Entry 7FLK (X-ray diffraction, 1.62 A resolution); this record covers chains A and B.

[Chain A]
Molecule: Pre-mRNA-splicing factor 8
From: Saccharomyces cerevisiae S288C
UniProtKB: P33334 (PRP8_YEAST); residues 1836-2090 here = UniProt positions 1836-2090
Chain sequence (258 residues; numbered 1833 to 2090; the number before each row is that of its first residue):
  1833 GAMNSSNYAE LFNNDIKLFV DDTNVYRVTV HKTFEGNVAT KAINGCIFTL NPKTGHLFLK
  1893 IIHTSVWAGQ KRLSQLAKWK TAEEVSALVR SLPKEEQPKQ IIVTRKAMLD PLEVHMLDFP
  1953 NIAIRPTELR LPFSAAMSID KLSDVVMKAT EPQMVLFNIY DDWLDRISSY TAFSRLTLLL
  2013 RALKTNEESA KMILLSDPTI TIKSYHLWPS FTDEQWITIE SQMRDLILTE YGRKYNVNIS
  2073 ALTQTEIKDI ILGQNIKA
Unresolved in the structure: 2070-2090
Construct notes: expression tag (1833-1835)
Residues lining bound ligands:
  - VKX ((5R,8aS)-8a-phenylhexahydropyrrolo[1,2-a]pyrimidin-6(2H)-one), molecule 1: Tyr1840, Tyr2002, Ser2006, Thr2009, Leu2010, Arg2056
  - VKX, molecule 2: His1888, Leu1889, Phe1890, Leu1988, Phe1989, Asn1990
UniProt features mapped onto this chain:
  - mutagenesis: Asp1853 (D1853A: Alters protein folding. Severely impaired growth. Strongly reduced growth at 35 degrees Celsius; when associated with A-1854; D1853N: Reduced growth at 30 degrees Celsius ...), Asp1854 (D1854A: Reduced growth at 30 degrees Celsius. Strongly reduced growth at 16 degrees Celsius. Strongly reduced growth at 35 degrees Celsius; when associated with A-1853 ...), Thr1855 (T1855A: Reduced growth at 30 degrees Celsius. Strongly reduced growth at 16 degrees Celsius), Thr1936 (T1936A: Reduced growth at 30 degrees Celsius. Strongly reduced growth at 16 degrees Celsius), Arg1937 (R1937K: Severely impaired growth. Reduced growth at 30 degrees Celsius. Strongly reduced growth at 16 degrees Celsius)

[Chain B]
Molecule: A1 cistron-splicing factor AAR2
From: Saccharomyces cerevisiae S288C
UniProtKB: P32357 (AAR2_YEAST); aligned to UniProt positions 1-317 over residues 1-317
Chain sequence (308 residues; each row starts with the number of its first residue; note: 13 numbers in that range are skipped by the numbering (no residue carries them; nothing is unmodelled there); numbers below 1 keep their minus sign (Gly-3 is residue -3)):
    -3 GAMAMNTVPF TSAPIEVTIG IDQYSFNVKE NQPFHGIKDI PIGHVHVIHF QHADNSSMRY
    57 GYWFDCRMGN FYIQYDPKDG LYKMMEERDG AKFENIVHNF KERQMMVSYP KIDEDDTWYN
   117 LTEFVQMDKI RKIVRKDENQ FSYVDSSMTT VQENEL
   166 SSSSSDPAHS LNYTVINFKS REAIRPGHEM EDFLDKSYYL NTVMLQGIFK NSSNYFGELQ
   226 FAFLNAMFFG NYGSSLQWHA MIELICSSAT VPKHMLDKLD EILYYQIKTL PEQYSDILLN
   286 ERVWNICLYS SFQKNSLHNT EKIMENKYPE LL
Unresolved in the structure: -3 to 0, 166-169
Construct notes: expression tag (-3 to 0); conflict Ser166 (Leu153 in P32357), Ser167 (Lys154 in P32357), Ser170 (Asp in P32357)
UniProt features mapped onto this chain:
  - region: Leu261 to Ile282 (Leucine-zipper)
  - modified residue: Ser253 (Phosphoserine), Thr274 (Phosphothreonine)

[How chain A and chain B interact]
Residue-residue contacts (19):
  Gln1907(A) - Met195(B)
  Gln1907(A) - Leu199(B)
  Leu1908(A) - Met195(B)  hydrophobic
  Trp1911(A) - Glu194(B)
  Trp1911(A) - Met195(B)
  Trp1911(A) - Phe198(B)  hydrophobic
  Asp1942(A) - Lys184(B)  salt bridge
  Asp1942(A) - Phe198(B)
  Glu1945(A) - Lys184(B)  salt bridge
  Val1946(A) - Lys184(B)
  Val1946(A) - Ile189(B)  hydrophobic
  Val1946(A) - Glu194(B)
  Val1946(A) - Phe198(B)  hydrophobic
  His1947(A) - Glu194(B)
  Leu1949(A) - Lys184(B)
  Leu1949(A) - Ser185(B)
  Leu1949(A) - Arg186(B)
  Leu1949(A) - Ile189(B)  hydrophobic
  Asp1950(A) - Arg186(B)  salt bridge

[Summary]
9 residues of chain A face 8 of chain B across their interface, with 3 salt bridges. Polar contacts include
Asp1942(A)-Lys184(B), Glu1945(A)-Lys184(B) and Asp1950(A)-Arg186(B). Ligands of chain A: compound VKX. From
UniProt: 5 mutagenesis sites on chain A.
Chain A is Pre-mRNA-splicing factor 8 and chain B is A1 cistron-splicing factor AAR2, both from Saccharomyces
cerevisiae S288C; the structure, PanDDA analysis group deposition -- Aar2/RNaseH in complex with fragment
P05E08 from the F2X-Universal Library, was determined by X-ray diffraction (same publication as 5ST0, 5ST1,
5ST2, 5ST3, 5ST4, 5ST5 and 248 further entries).
